Entry 8I4Y (electron microscopy, 3.84 A resolution); this record covers chains A and B.

Chain A (and B):
Molecule: Beta-ketoacyl-acyl-carrier-protein synthase I
From: Streptomyces chartreusis NRRL 3882
Notes: chain B of this document is another copy of the same molecule, construct and numbering; everything in this record applies to it too
Reference sequence: A0A2N9BJK0 (A0A2N9BJK0_STRCX); residues 1-1719 here = UniProt positions 1-1719
Sequence (1719 residues; numbered 1 to 1719; the number before each row is that of its first residue):
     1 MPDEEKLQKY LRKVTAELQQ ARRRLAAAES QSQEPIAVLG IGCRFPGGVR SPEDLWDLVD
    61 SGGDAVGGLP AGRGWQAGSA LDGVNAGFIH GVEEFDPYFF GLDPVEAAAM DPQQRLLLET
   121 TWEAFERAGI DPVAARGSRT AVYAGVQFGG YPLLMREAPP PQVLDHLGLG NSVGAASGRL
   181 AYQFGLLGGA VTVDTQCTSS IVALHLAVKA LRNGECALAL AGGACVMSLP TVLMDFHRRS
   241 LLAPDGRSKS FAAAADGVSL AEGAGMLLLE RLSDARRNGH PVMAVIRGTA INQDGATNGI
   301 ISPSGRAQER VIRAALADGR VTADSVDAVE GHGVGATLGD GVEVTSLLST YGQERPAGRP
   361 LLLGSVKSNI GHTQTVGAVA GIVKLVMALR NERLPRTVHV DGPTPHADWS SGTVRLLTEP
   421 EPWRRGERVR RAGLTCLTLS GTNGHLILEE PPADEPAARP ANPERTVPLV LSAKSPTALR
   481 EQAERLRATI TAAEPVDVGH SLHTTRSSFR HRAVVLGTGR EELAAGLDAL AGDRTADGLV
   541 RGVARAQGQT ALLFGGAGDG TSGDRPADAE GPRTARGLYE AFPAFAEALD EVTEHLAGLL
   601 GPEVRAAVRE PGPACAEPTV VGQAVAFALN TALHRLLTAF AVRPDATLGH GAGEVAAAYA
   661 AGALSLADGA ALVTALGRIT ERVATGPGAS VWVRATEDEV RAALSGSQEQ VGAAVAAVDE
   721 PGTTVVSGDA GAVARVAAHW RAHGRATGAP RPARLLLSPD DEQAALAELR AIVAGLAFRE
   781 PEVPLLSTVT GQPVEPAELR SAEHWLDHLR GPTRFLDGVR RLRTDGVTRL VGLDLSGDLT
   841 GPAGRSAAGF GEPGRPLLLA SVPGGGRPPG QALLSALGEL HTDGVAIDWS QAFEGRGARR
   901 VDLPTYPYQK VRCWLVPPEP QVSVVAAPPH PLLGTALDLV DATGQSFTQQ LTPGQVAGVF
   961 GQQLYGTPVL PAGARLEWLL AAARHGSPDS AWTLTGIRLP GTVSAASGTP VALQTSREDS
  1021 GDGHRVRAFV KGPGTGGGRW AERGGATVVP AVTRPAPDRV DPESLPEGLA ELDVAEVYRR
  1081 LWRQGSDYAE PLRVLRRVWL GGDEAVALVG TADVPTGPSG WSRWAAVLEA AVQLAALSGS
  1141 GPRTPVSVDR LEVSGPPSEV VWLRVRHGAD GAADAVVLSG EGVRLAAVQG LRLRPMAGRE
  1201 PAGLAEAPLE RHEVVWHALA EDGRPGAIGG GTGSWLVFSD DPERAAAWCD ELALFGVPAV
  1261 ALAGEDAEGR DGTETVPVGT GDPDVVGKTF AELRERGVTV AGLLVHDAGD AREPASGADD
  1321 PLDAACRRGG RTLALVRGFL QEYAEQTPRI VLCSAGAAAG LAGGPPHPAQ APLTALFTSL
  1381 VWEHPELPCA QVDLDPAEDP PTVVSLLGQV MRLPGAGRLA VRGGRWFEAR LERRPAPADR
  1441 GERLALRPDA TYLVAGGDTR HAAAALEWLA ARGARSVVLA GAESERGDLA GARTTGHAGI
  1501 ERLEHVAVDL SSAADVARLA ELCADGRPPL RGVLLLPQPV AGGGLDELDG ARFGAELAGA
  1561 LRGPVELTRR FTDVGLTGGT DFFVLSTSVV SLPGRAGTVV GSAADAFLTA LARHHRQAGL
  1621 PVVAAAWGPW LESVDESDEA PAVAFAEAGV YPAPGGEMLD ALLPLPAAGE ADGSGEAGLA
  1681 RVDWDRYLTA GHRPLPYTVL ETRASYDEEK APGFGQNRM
Disordered / not traced: 1-32
Ligand contacts: 3-hydroxyanthranilic acid / ONF: Gln-113, Gln-147, Phe-148, Gly-149, Gln-196, Cys-197, Cys-225, Val-226, Val-232, Phe-236, Leu-241, Val-258, His-332, Val-334, Ala-336, His-372, Gln-374, Leu-437, Leu-439, Arg-1718, Met-1719
Reported in the primary citation:
  - binding site for 3-hydroxyanthranilic acid: Leu-437, Leu-439 (from molecular simulation)
  - binding site for 3-hydroxyanthranilic acid: Ala-336, Arg-1718
  - binding site for the ligand ONF: Gln-147, Phe-236
  - catalytic residues: Cys-197 (proposed by the authors, not directly observed)
  - catalytic residues: His-332, Lys-367, His-372, Leu-437, Leu-439 (from molecular simulation)
  - mutagenesis - C197A, H332A, K367A, H372A, L437A: abolished catalytic activity (amidation activities)
  - mutagenesis - C197A, H332A, K367A (4.18-fold), H372A, L437A: increased catalytic activity (hydrolysis products)

How chain A and chain B interact:
Residue-residue contacts - 166 pairs, chain A then chain B:
  Tyr-98(A) with Tyr-1706(B), hydrogen bond; Glu-1708(B), hydrogen bond
  Arg-136(A) with Ala-296(B)
  Gln-147(A) with Ser-172(B)
  Phe-148(A) with Phe-148(B), hydrophobic
  Glu-157(A) with Thr-952(B), hydrogen bond; Gln-955(B)
  Leu-164(A) with Arg-238(B), hydrogen bond (backbone-side chain)
  Asp-165(A) with Arg-238(B), salt bridge; Arg-239(B)
  Leu-169(A) with Gln-196(B); Phe-1714(B), hydrophobic; Gly-1715(B)
  Ser-172(A) with Gln-147(B); Gln-196(B), hydrogen bond
  Val-173(A) with Asp-194(B)
  Gly-174(A) with Asp-194(B), hydrogen bond (backbone-side chain)
  Gly-178(A) with Ser-440(B); Phe-1714(B)
  Arg-179(A) with Phe-1714(B)
  Ala-181(A) with Gln-293(B)
  Tyr-182(A) with Gly-295(B); Ala-296(B); Ala-1711(B); Pro-1712(B); Gly-1713(B), hydrogen bond (side chain-backbone); Phe-1714(B), hydrophobic
  Leu-186(A) with Gln-293(B)
  Leu-187(A) with Asn-292(B); Gln-293(B), hydrogen bond (backbone-backbone); Gly-295(B); Arg-310(B)
  Gly-188(A) with Gln-293(B)
  Ala-190(A) with Thr-195(B); Gln-293(B); Thr-442(B)
  Val-191(A) with Thr-195(B); Val-202(B), hydrophobic
  Thr-192(A) with Val-193(B); Asp-194(B), hydrogen bond (side chain-backbone)
  Val-193(A) with Thr-192(B)
  Asp-194(A) with Val-173(B); Gly-174(B), hydrogen bond (side chain-backbone); Thr-192(B), hydrogen bond (backbone-backbone)
  Thr-195(A) with Ala-190(B); Val-191(B)
  Gln-196(A) with Leu-169(B); Ser-172(B)
  Val-202(A) with Val-191(B), hydrophobic
  His-205(A) with Glu-215(B), salt bridge
  Lys-209(A) with Asn-213(B); Glu-215(B)
  Asn-213(A) with Asn-213(B), hydrogen bond
  Glu-215(A) with His-205(B), salt bridge
  Arg-238(A) with Leu-164(B); Asp-165(B), salt bridge
  Asn-292(A) with Leu-187(B)
  Gln-293(A) with Ala-181(B); Leu-186(B); Leu-187(B), hydrogen bond (backbone-backbone); Gly-188(B)
  Gly-295(A) with Tyr-182(B); Leu-186(B); Leu-187(B)
  Ala-296(A) with Tyr-182(B)
  Arg-310(A) with Leu-187(B)
  Thr-442(A) with Ala-190(B)
  Arg-510(A) with Tyr-1706(B), hydrogen bond; Glu-1708(B), salt bridge
  Asp-533(A) with Ala-1220(B); Arg-1425(B), salt bridge
  Arg-534(A) with Arg-1425(B)
  Thr-535(A) with Arg-1425(B), hydrogen bond
  Arg-541(A) with Ala-1220(B); Glu-1221(B), salt bridge; Arg-1224(B), hydrogen bond (backbone-side chain)
  Val-543(A) with Glu-1221(B)
  Gln-547(A) with Asp-1707(B), hydrogen bond
  Arg-694(A) with Leu-1254(B)
  Pro-721(A) with Leu-1254(B); Phe-1255(B); Gly-1256(B)
  Gly-722(A) with Leu-1254(B)
  Arg-845(A) with Phe-1255(B)
  Ala-848(A) with Ala-1227(B); Ile-1228(B), hydrogen bond (backbone-backbone); Phe-1255(B), hydrophobic
  Gly-849(A) with Ile-1228(B); Gly-1230(B); Phe-1255(B)
  Phe-850(A) with Ile-1228(B)
  Gly-851(A) with Gly-1229(B)
  Pro-853(A) with Ala-1227(B); Gly-1229(B); Met-1411(B), hydrophobic
  Gly-854(A) with Ala-1227(B), hydrogen bond (backbone-backbone)
  Arg-855(A) with Gly-1226(B); Ala-1227(B), hydrogen bond (backbone-backbone)
  Glu-879(A) with Arg-1224(B), salt bridge
  Thr-882(A) with Arg-1224(B)
  Asp-938(A) with Gln-1014(B), hydrogen bond (backbone-side chain); Trp-1040(B), hydrogen bond
  Leu-939(A) with Leu-939(B), hydrophobic; Ser-946(B); Gln-1014(B)
  Val-940(A) with Gln-1014(B), hydrogen bond (backbone-side chain); Lys-1031(B); Trp-1040(B), hydrophobic
  Asp-941(A) with Lys-1031(B), salt bridge
  Thr-952(A) with Glu-157(B), hydrogen bond
  Pro-953(A) with Glu-157(B)
  Gly-954(A) with Glu-157(B), hydrogen bond (backbone-side chain)
  Gln-955(A) with Glu-157(B), hydrogen bond (backbone-side chain)
  Gln-1014(A) with Asp-938(B), hydrogen bond (side chain-backbone); Leu-939(B); Val-940(B), hydrogen bond (side chain-backbone)
  Lys-1031(A) with Val-940(B); Asp-941(B), salt bridge
  Trp-1040(A) with Asp-938(B), hydrogen bond; Val-940(B), hydrophobic
  Ala-1220(A) with Asp-533(B); Arg-541(B)
  Glu-1221(A) with Arg-541(B), salt bridge; Val-543(B)
  Arg-1224(A) with Arg-545(B); Leu-858(B); Glu-879(B), salt bridge; Asp-883(B), salt bridge
  Gly-1226(A) with Arg-855(B)
  Ala-1227(A) with Ala-848(B); Pro-853(B); Gly-854(B), hydrogen bond (backbone-backbone); Arg-855(B), hydrogen bond (backbone-backbone)
  Ile-1228(A) with Ala-848(B), hydrogen bond (backbone-backbone); Pro-853(B)
  Gly-1229(A) with Ala-848(B), hydrogen bond (backbone-backbone); Gly-849(B); Phe-850(B); Gly-851(B)
  Gly-1230(A) with Gly-849(B); Phe-850(B); Gly-851(B), hydrogen bond (backbone-backbone)
  Leu-1254(A) with Arg-694(B); Arg-845(B)
  Phe-1255(A) with Arg-845(B); Gly-849(B)
  Gly-1256(A) with Pro-721(B)
  Met-1411(A) with Pro-853(B), hydrophobic
  Arg-1412(A) with Gly-854(B), hydrogen bond (side chain-backbone)
  Arg-1425(A) with Asp-533(B), hydrogen bond (side chain-backbone); Arg-534(B); Thr-535(B), hydrogen bond
  Tyr-1706(A) with Pro-476(B); Arg-510(B); His-511(B)
  Asp-1707(A) with Arg-510(B), hydrogen bond (backbone-side chain)
  Glu-1708(A) with Tyr-98(B); Arg-510(B)
  Lys-1710(A) with Gly-101(B)
  Ala-1711(A) with Tyr-182(B)
  Gly-1713(A) with Tyr-182(B), hydrogen bond (backbone-side chain)
  Phe-1714(A) with Leu-169(B); Gly-178(B); Arg-179(B); Tyr-182(B)
  Met-1719(A) with Leu-169(B), hydrophobic
Interface residues without a listed pair, chain A (118 interface residues in all): Tyr-143, Leu-153, His-166, Ala-175, Gly-189, Leu-206, Asp-235, Arg-239, Ile-291, Asp-294, Ser-440, Pro-476, His-511, Val-540, Gly-542, Glu-720, Arg-823, Gly-844, Ala-847, Glu-852, Pro-856, Leu-937, Ser-946, Ala-1253, Val-1257, Pro-1712, Gly-1715, Gln-1716
Interface residues without a listed pair, chain B (114 interface residues in all): Asp-103, Leu-153, His-166, Ala-175, Gly-185, Gly-189, Leu-206, Lys-209, Ile-291, Asp-294, Leu-439, Gly-722, Arg-823, Gly-844, Glu-852, Leu-937, Gly-954, Ser-1016, Gly-1231, Ala-1253, Val-1257, Arg-1412, Gln-1716

Overview:
118 residues of chain A face 114 of chain B across their interface, with 39 hydrogen bonds and 13 salt
bridges. Polar pairs include Asp-165(A)/Arg-238(B), His-205(A)/Glu-215(B) and Arg-510(A)/Glu-1708(B). The
paper reports catalytic residues Cys-197(A), His-332(A) and Lys-367(A) among others; C197A, H332A and K367A of
chain A, among others, abolish catalytic activity (amidation activities); 5 substitutions were tested in all.
Both chains are Beta-ketoacyl-acyl-carrier-protein synthase I (Streptomyces chartreusis NRRL 3882). Entry 8I4Y
(CalA3 complex structure with amidation product) was determined by electron microscopy together with 7WVZ and
8I4Z from the same study.
